PDB entry 8UB8 | electron microscopy, 3.28 A resolution | chains D and I of the 9 polymer chains in the assembly

== Chain D ==
Protein: Avd
Source organism: Bordetella phage BPP-1
Reference sequence: chimeric construct of Q775D7, Q9FA38: residues 1-124 from Q775D7 (Q775D7_BPBPP) positions 1-124 (same numbers); residues 125-290 from Q9FA38 positions 5-170 (UniProt number = residue number - 120)
Chain sequence (290 residues; row label = number of the first residue in the row):
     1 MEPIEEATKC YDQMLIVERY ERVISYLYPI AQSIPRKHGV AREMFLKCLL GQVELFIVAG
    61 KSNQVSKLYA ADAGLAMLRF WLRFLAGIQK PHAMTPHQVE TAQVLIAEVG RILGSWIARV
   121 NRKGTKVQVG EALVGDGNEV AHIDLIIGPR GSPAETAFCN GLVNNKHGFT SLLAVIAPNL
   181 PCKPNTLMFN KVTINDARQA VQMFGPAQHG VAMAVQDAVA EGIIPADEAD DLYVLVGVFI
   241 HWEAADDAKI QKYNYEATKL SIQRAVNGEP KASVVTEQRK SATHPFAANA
Unresolved in the structure: 1-11, 124-290

== Chain I ==
Molecule: Diversity-generating retroelement (DGR) RNA Sp
Sequence (140 nucleotides; numbered 1 to 140; the number before each row is that of its first residue):
     1 CAUGGCUCUG CCAACGCUAC GGCUUGGCGG GCUGGCCUUU CCUCAAUAGG UGGUCAGCCG
    61 GUUCUGUCCU GCUUCGGCGA ACACGUUACA CGGUUCGGCA AAACGUCGAU UACUGAAAAU
   121 GGAAAGGCGG GGCCGACUUC
Unresolved in the structure: 1-2, 34-46, 82-89, 140

== Chain D / chain I interface ==
Residue-residue contacts (6; chain D residue first):
  Gln-32(D) / U7(I)  hydrogen bond to the base
  Arg-36(D) / C6(I)  hydrogen bond to the base
  Arg-36(D) / C8(I)  salt bridge to the phosphate
  Arg-36(D) / G31(I)  base contact
  Arg-42(D) / U7(I)  hydrogen bond to the sugar
  Leu-46(D) / U7(I)  base contact
Interface residues without a listed pair, chain D (5 interface residues in all): Tyr-28
Interface residues without a listed pair, chain I (5 interface residues in all): C32

== In short ==
Chain D and chain I each contribute 5 residues to their interface; the contacts include 3 hydrogen bonds and 1
salt bridge. Polar pairs include Gln-32(D)/U7(I), Arg-36(D)/C6(I) and Arg-42(D)/U7(I).
Here chain D is Avd (Bordetella phage BPP-1) and chain I is Diversity-generating retroelement (DGR) RNA Sp.
Entry 8UB8 (Diversity-generating retroelement (DGR) ribonucleoprotein reverse transcriptase - Pre-active State
1a) was determined by electron microscopy together with 8UB7, 8UB9, 8UBA, 8UBB, 8UBC, 8UBD, 8UBE and 8UBF from
the same study.
